PDB entry 5EY5 | X-ray diffraction, 1.97 A resolution | chains B and D of the 4 polymer chains in the assembly

# Chain B (and D)
Molecule: LBCA-b
Organism: synthetic construct
Notes: chain D of this document is another copy of the same molecule, construct and numbering; everything in this record applies to it too
Amino-acid sequence (399 residues; numbered 3 to 401; the number before each row is that of its first residue):
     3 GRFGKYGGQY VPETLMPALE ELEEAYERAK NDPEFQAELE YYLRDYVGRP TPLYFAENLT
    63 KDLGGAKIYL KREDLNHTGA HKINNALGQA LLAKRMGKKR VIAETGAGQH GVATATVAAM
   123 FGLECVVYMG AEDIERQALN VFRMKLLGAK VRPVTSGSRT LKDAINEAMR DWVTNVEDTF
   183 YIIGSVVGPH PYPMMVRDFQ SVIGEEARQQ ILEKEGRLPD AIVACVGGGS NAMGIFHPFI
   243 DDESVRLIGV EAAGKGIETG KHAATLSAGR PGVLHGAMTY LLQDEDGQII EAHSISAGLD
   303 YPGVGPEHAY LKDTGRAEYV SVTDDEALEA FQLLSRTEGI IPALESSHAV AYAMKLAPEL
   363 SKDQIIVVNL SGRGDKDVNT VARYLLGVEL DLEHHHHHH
Unresolved in the structure: 386-401
Covalently attached groups: pyridoxal phosphate (PLP) linked to Lys84
Ion coordination: Na+: Thr267, Tyr303, Gly305
Residues lining bound ligands: pyridoxal phosphate (PLP): Ala82, His83, Gln111, Ser187, Cys227, Val228, Gly229, Gly230, Gly231, Ser232, Asn233, Gly300, Leu301, Ala345, Glu347, Ser348, Ser373, Gly374

# Interface between chain B and chain D
Contacting residue pairs (84; chain B residue first):
  Arg46(B) with Pro54(D)
  Asp47(B) with Pro54(D); Leu55(D); Tyr56(D); Arg74(D); Lys216(D), salt bridge
  Tyr48(B) with Tyr56(D); Arg74(D), hydrogen bond (backbone-side chain); Glu340(D), hydrogen bond (side chain-backbone); Gly341(D), hydrogen bond (side chain-backbone); Ile342(D), hydrophobic
  Val49(B) with Leu77(D)
  Gly50(B) with Leu77(D)
  Pro54(B) with Arg46(D); Asp47(D)
  Leu55(B) with Asp47(D)
  Tyr56(B) with Asp47(D); Tyr48(D); Met122(D)
  Asn60(B) with Ala121(D), hydrogen bond (side chain-backbone); Met122(D), hydrogen bond (side chain-backbone); Gly124(D)
  Arg74(B) with Asp47(D); Tyr48(D), hydrogen bond (side chain-backbone); His79(D), hydrogen bond
  Leu77(B) with Val49(D); Gly50(D); Leu77(D); His79(D)
  His79(B) with Arg74(D), hydrogen bond; Leu77(D); Gly341(D), hydrogen bond (side chain-backbone); Ile342(D)
  Thr118(B) with Gly341(D)
  Ala121(B) with Asn60(D), hydrogen bond (backbone-side chain); Ser337(D); Arg338(D); Thr339(D); Gly341(D)
  Met122(B) with Tyr56(D); Asn60(D), hydrogen bond (backbone-side chain); Glu340(D)
  Gly124(B) with Asn60(D)
  Phe144(B) with Val380(D), hydrophobic; Ala384(D), hydrophobic
  Arg145(B) with Ile343(D); Asp377(D), salt bridge
  Leu148(B) with Phe333(D), hydrophobic; Ser337(D); Arg338(D)
  Leu149(B) with Ser337(D); Arg338(D); Gly341(D); Ile343(D), hydrophobic
  Lys216(B) with Asp47(D), salt bridge
  Phe333(B) with Leu148(D), hydrophobic
  Ser337(B) with Ala121(D); Leu148(D); Leu149(D)
  Arg338(B) with Ala121(D); Leu148(D); Leu149(D)
  Thr339(B) with Ala121(D)
  Glu340(B) with Tyr48(D), hydrogen bond (backbone-side chain); Met122(D)
  Gly341(B) with Tyr48(D), hydrogen bond (backbone-side chain); His79(D), hydrogen bond (backbone-side chain); Thr118(D); Ala121(D); Leu149(D)
  Ile342(B) with Tyr48(D), hydrophobic; His79(D)
  Ile343(B) with Arg145(D); Leu149(D), hydrophobic
  Arg375(B) with Arg375(D); Asp377(D), salt bridge
  Asp377(B) with Arg145(D), salt bridge; Arg375(D), salt bridge
  Val380(B) with Leu141(D), hydrophobic; Phe144(D), hydrophobic; Arg145(D)
  Asn381(B) with Leu141(D)
  Val383(B) with Phe144(D), hydrophobic
  Ala384(B) with Phe144(D), hydrophobic
Other interface residues (no listed pair), chain B (43 interface residues in all): Tyr43, Tyr44, Phe57, Asp76, Asn78, Phe123, Leu141, Gln334
Other interface residues (no listed pair), chain D (42 interface residues in all): Tyr43, Phe57, Glu59, Asp76, Asn78, Phe123, Gly150, Gln334

# In short
43 residues of chain B face 42 of chain D across their interface, with 14 hydrogen bonds and 6 salt bridges.
Among the polar pairs are Asp47(B)-Lys216(D), Arg145(B)-Asp377(D) and Arg375(B)-Asp377(D). Covalently linked
pyridoxal phosphate: at Lys84(B).
Both chains are LBCA-b (synthetic construct). Entry 5EY5 (LBCATS) was determined by X-ray diffraction.
